Entry 5LRS (X-ray diffraction, 2.90 A resolution); this record covers chains A and D of the 4 polymer chains in the assembly.

# Chain A
Name: Listeriolysin positive regulatory factor A
From: Listeria monocytogenes
UniProt: Q4TVQ0 (Q4TVQ0_LISMN); numbering as in UniProt (aligned over 1-237)
Chain sequence (237 residues; row label = number of the first residue in the row):
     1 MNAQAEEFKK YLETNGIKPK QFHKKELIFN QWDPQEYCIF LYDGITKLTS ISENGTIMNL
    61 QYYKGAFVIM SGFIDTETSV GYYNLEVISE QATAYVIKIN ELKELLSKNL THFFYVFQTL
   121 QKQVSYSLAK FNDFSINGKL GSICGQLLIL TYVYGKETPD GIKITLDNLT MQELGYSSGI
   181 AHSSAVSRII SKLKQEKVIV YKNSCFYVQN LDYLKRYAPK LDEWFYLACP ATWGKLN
Unresolved in the structure: 1
Small-molecule neighbours: glutathione (GSH): Gln61, Tyr62, Tyr63, Lys64, Gly65, Ala66, Phe67, Lys122, Gln123, Tyr126, Lys130, Ile149, Leu150, Val153, Tyr154, Trp224, Cys229
Reported in the primary citation:
  - binding site for the 30-nt DNA strand: His182, Ser184, Ser187, Arg188, Lys194, Tyr201
  - mutagenesis - Y154C: decreased expression in response to host cytosol (citing earlier work)

# Chain D
Molecule: 30-nt DNA strand
Sequence (30 nucleotides; row label = number of the first residue in the row; note: 1 number in that range is skipped by the numbering (no residue carries it; nothing is unmodelled there); numbers below 1 keep their minus sign (DT-15 is residue -15)):
   -15 TATCGTCGTT AACAA
     1 ATGTTAATGC CTCAA

# Chain A / chain D interface
Residue-residue contacts - 12 pairs, chain A then chain D:
  Lys139(A) - DT2(D)  hydrogen bond to the phosphate
  Lys139(A) - DG3(D)  phosphate contact
  Leu140(A) - DT2(D)  hydrogen bond to the phosphate
  Ile180(A) - DG3(D)  phosphate contact
  His182(A) - DT4(D)  salt bridge to the phosphate
  His182(A) - DT5(D)  phosphate contact
  Ser184(A) - DT4(D)  base contact
  Ser184(A) - DT5(D)  hydrogen bond to the base
  Ala185(A) - DG3(D)  phosphate contact
  Arg188(A) - DT2(D)  base contact
  Arg188(A) - DG3(D)  hydrogen bond to the base
  Lys192(A) - DA1(D)  salt bridge to the phosphate
Also at the interface, not in a pair above, chain A (13 interface residues in all): Asn137, Gly138, Gly179, Ala181, Ile189
Also at the interface, not in a pair above, chain D (6 interface residues in all): DA6

# Summary
13 residues of chain A and 6 residues of chain D are in contact; the contacts include 4 hydrogen bonds and 2
salt bridges. Among the polar pairs are Ser184(A)-DT5(D), Arg188(A)-DG3(D) and Lys139(A)-DT2(D). From the
paper: a binding site for the 30-nt DNA strand at His182(A), Ser184(A) and Ser187(A) among others; Y154C of
chain A reduces expression in response to host cytosol.
Here chain A is Listeriolysin positive regulatory factor A (Listeria monocytogenes) and chain D is a 30-nt DNA
strand. Entry 5LRS (The Transcriptional Regulator PrfA from Listeria Monocytogenes in complex with glutathione
and a 30-bp operator PrfA-box ...) was determined by X-ray diffraction, deposited together with 5LEJ and 5LEK.
